Entry 8APG (electron microscopy, 3.50 A resolution); this record covers chains f and r of the 42 polymer chains in the assembly.

# Chain f
Protein: subunit-f
Source organism: Trypanosoma brucei brucei
UniProtKB: Q57ZE2 (Q57ZE2_TRYB2); numbering as in UniProt (aligned over 1-145)
Amino-acid sequence (145 residues; numbered 1 to 145; the number before each row is that of its first residue):
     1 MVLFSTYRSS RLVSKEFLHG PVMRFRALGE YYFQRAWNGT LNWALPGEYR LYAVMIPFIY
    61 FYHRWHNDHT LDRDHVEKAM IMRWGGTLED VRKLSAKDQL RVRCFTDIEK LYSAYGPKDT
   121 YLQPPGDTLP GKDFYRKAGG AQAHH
Disordered / not traced: 1, 137-145
Residues lining bound ligands:
  - 1,2-diacyl-sn-glycero-3-phosphocholine (PC1), molecule 1: Ala-44, Leu-45, Pro-46, Leu-51, Tyr-52, Met-55, Ile-56, Pro-57, Tyr-60, Phe-61, Arg-64
  - 1,2-diacyl-sn-glycero-3-phosphocholine (PC1), molecule 2: Trp-65, Asp-68, His-69

# Chain r
Protein: ATPEG4
Source organism: Trypanosoma brucei brucei
Amino-acid sequence (62 residues; numbered 1 to 62; the number before each row is that of its first residue):
     1 MLLGGFVPRR FSQFNRDPCW MFFIFSVGFW LGEYPAMMIK YNARDLVYDP HRYVWSHHDD
    61 HH
Residues lining bound ligands:
  - 1,2-diacyl-sn-glycero-3-phosphocholine (PC1), molecule 1: Met-1, Leu-2, Phe-23, Ser-26, Phe-29, Trp-30, Glu-33, Tyr-34, Met-37
  - 1,2-diacyl-sn-glycero-3-phosphocholine (PC1), molecule 2: Met-21, Phe-22, Phe-25

# How chain f and chain r interact
Contacting residue pairs - 75 pairs, chain f then chain r:
  Trp-37(f) / Leu-3(r)
  Trp-37(f) / Gly-4(r)
  Trp-37(f) / Gly-5(r)
  Gly-39(f) / Met-1(r)
  Gly-39(f) / Leu-3(r)
  Leu-41(f) / Met-1(r)  hydrophobic
  Leu-45(f) / Met-1(r)  hydrogen bond (backbone-backbone)
  Pro-46(f) / Met-1(r)  hydrogen bond (backbone-backbone)
  Pro-46(f) / Leu-2(r)
  Gly-47(f) / Met-1(r)
  Gly-47(f) / Leu-2(r)
  Gly-47(f) / Leu-3(r)  hydrogen bond (backbone-backbone)
  Gly-47(f) / Gly-4(r)  hydrogen bond (backbone-backbone)
  Glu-48(f) / Gly-4(r)
  Glu-48(f) / Gly-5(r)
  Tyr-49(f) / Leu-2(r)  hydrophobic
  Tyr-49(f) / Leu-3(r)
  Tyr-49(f) / Gly-4(r)  hydrogen bond (backbone-backbone)
  Tyr-49(f) / Gly-5(r)
  Tyr-49(f) / Val-7(r)  hydrophobic
  Arg-50(f) / Asp-17(r)  salt bridge
  Arg-50(f) / Cys-19(r)
  Arg-50(f) / Trp-20(r)
  Tyr-52(f) / Met-1(r)  hydrogen bond (side chain-backbone)
  Tyr-52(f) / Leu-2(r)  hydrophobic
  Ala-53(f) / Trp-20(r)  hydrophobic
  Ala-53(f) / Phe-23(r)
  Val-54(f) / Cys-19(r)  hydrophobic
  Val-54(f) / Phe-22(r)
  Pro-57(f) / Phe-22(r)  hydrophobic
  Pro-57(f) / Ser-26(r)
  Phe-61(f) / Ser-26(r)
  Arg-64(f) / Glu-33(r)  salt bridge
  Lys-78(f) / Trp-55(r)
  Lys-78(f) / Asp-60(r)  salt bridge
  Ala-79(f) / Trp-55(r)  hydrophobic
  Met-82(f) / Val-54(r)
  Met-82(f) / Trp-55(r)
  Arg-83(f) / His-51(r)  hydrogen bond (backbone-side chain)
  Arg-83(f) / Arg-52(r)
  Arg-83(f) / Trp-55(r)  hydrogen bond (side chain-backbone)
  Trp-84(f) / Asp-49(r)  hydrogen bond
  Trp-84(f) / His-51(r)
  Arg-101(f) / Asp-45(r)  hydrogen bond (side chain-backbone)
  Val-102(f) / Asp-49(r)
  Cys-104(f) / Lys-40(r)
  Cys-104(f) / Tyr-41(r)
  Phe-105(f) / Tyr-48(r)  hydrophobic
  Phe-105(f) / Asp-49(r)
  Phe-105(f) / Arg-52(r)
  Asp-107(f) / Tyr-41(r)  hydrogen bond
  Ile-108(f) / Tyr-41(r)
  Leu-111(f) / Tyr-41(r)  hydrophobic
  Tyr-112(f) / Tyr-48(r)
  Asp-119(f) / Tyr-53(r)  hydrogen bond (backbone-side chain)
  Thr-120(f) / Arg-52(r)
  Tyr-121(f) / Tyr-53(r)
  Tyr-121(f) / Ser-56(r)
  Tyr-121(f) / His-58(r)
  Leu-122(f) / Tyr-53(r)
  Gln-123(f) / Tyr-53(r)
  Pro-124(f) / Tyr-53(r)
  Asp-127(f) / Tyr-53(r)
  Leu-129(f) / Pro-50(r)
  Leu-129(f) / Arg-52(r)
  Leu-129(f) / Tyr-53(r)  hydrophobic
  Pro-130(f) / Pro-50(r)
  Pro-130(f) / His-51(r)
  Pro-130(f) / Tyr-53(r)
  Gly-131(f) / Tyr-53(r)
  Gly-131(f) / Val-54(r)
  Lys-132(f) / Tyr-53(r)
  Lys-132(f) / Val-54(r)
  Lys-132(f) / Asp-59(r)  salt bridge
  Tyr-135(f) / His-51(r)  hydrogen bond
Interface residues without a listed pair, chain f (44 interface residues in all): Tyr-32, Phe-58, Tyr-60, Phe-134
Interface residues without a listed pair, chain r (33 interface residues in all): Phe-6, Phe-29, Met-37, Leu-46, Val-47

# Summary
The interface between chain f and chain r involves 44 residues on one side and 33 on the other, with 13
hydrogen bonds and 4 salt bridges. Polar contacts include Arg-50(f)/Asp-17(r), Arg-64(f)/Glu-33(r) and
Lys-78(f)/Asp-60(r). 1,2-diacyl-sn-glycero-3-phosphocholine is bound between chain f and chain r.
Here chain f is subunit-f and chain r is ATPEG4, both from Trypanosoma brucei brucei. Entry 8APG (rotational
state 2b of the Trypanosoma brucei mitochondrial ATP synthase dimer) was determined by electron microscopy
together with 8AP6, 8AP7, 8AP8, 8AP9, 8APA, 8APB and 7 further entries from the same study.
